Entry 1OP2 (X-ray diffraction, 2.10 A resolution); this record covers chain A.

# Chain A
Molecule: Venom serine proteinase
From: Deinagkistrodon acutus
Notes: EC 3.4.21.-
UniProt: Q9I8X1 (VSP2_AGKAC); the construct lacks a stretch of the UniProt sequence and is renumbered around it, so the offset changes along the chain: 16-36 = UniProt 25-45; 38-60 = UniProt 46-68; 62-95 = UniProt 69-102; 96-125 = UniProt 104-133; 6 more segments
Chain sequence (234 residues; numbered 16 to 245 plus 12 insertion-coded residues; 8 numbers in that range are skipped by the numbering (no residue carries them; nothing is unmodelled there); the number before each row is that of its first residue; a row labelled like 186A-186B holds insertion residues (186A, then the next letters in order)):
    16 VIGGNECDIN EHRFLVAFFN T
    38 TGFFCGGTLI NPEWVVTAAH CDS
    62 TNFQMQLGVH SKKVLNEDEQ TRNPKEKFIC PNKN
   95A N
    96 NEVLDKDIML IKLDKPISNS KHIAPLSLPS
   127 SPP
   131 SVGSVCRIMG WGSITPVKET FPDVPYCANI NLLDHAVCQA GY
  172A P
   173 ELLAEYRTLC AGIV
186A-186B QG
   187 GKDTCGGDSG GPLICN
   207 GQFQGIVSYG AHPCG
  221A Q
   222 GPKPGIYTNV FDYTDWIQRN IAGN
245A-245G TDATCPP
Disulfides: Cys22-Cys157, Cys42-Cys58, Cys91-Cys245E, Cys136-Cys201, Cys168-Cys182, Cys191-Cys220
Glycans and other covalent adducts: N-acetylglucosamine (NAG) linked to Asn35

# Overview
Covalently linked N-acetylglucosamine: at Asn35.
Chain A is Venom serine proteinase (Deinagkistrodon acutus); the structure, Crystal Structure of AaV-SP-II, a
Glycosylated Snake Venom Serine Proteinase from Agkistrodon acutus, was determined by X-ray diffraction
together with 1OP0 from the same study.
